PDB entry 2R6A | X-ray diffraction, 2.90 A resolution | chains A and C of the 3 polymer chains in the assembly

[Chain A]
Molecule: Replicative helicase
Source organism: Geobacillus stearothermophilus
UniProtKB: Q9X4C9 (Q9X4C9_BACST); residue numbers follow UniProt; this construct covers 1-454
Chain sequence (454 residues; each row starts with the number of its first residue):
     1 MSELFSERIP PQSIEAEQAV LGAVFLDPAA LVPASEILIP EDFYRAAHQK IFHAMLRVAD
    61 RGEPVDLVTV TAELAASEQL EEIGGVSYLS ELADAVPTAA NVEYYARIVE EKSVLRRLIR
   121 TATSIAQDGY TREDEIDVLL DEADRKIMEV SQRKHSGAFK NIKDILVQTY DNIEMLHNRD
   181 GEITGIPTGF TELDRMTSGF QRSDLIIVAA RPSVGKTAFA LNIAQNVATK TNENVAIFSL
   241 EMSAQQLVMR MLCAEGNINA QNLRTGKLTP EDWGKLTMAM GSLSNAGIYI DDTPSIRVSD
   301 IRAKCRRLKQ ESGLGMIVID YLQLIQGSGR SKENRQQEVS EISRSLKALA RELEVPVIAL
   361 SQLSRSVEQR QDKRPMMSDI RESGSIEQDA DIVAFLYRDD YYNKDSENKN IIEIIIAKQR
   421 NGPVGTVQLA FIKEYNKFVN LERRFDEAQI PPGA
Not modelled in the structure: 1-7, 331-334, 371-373, 402-408, 442-454
UniProt features mapped onto this chain:
  - region: Lys163 to Leu176 (Linker helix)
  - active site: Glu241 (Nucleophile)
  - binding site (ATP): Ser213, Gly215, Lys216, Thr217, Ala218, Arg250, Gln362, Lys418, Gln419, Arg420
  - binding site (ssDNA): Arg381, Glu382, Gly384
  - site: Gln362 (Gamma-phosphate sensor)
  - mutagenesis: Lys216 (K216A: Loss of helicase activity, reduced ATPase activity, still forms homohexamers, ATPase not activated by DnaG primase, still interacts with DnaG, almost complete loss of ssDNA-binding), Thr217 (T217A: Loss of helicase and ATPase activity, still interacts with DnaG, complete loss of ssDNA-binding. No longer forms a complex with DNA clamp loader subunit tau), Glu241 (E241A: Loss of helicase activity, reduced ATPase activity, ATPase partially activated by DnaG primase, 4-fold decreased ssDNA-binding), Asp320 (D320A/N: Loss of helicase and ATPase activity, still interacts with DnaG, 4- to 15-fold decreased ssDNA-binding), Gln362 (Q362A: Partial loss of helicase and ATPase activities, ATPase and helicase partially activated by DnaG primase, wild-type ss- and dsDNA binding ...)

[Chain C]
Molecule: DnaG Primase, Helicase Binding Domain
Source organism: Geobacillus stearothermophilus
Notes: EC 2.7.7.-; fragment: Helicase Binding Domain
UniProtKB: Q9X4D0 (PRIM_BACST); numbering as in UniProt (aligned over 455-597)
Chain sequence (143 residues; each row starts with the number of its first residue):
   455 KLLPAFQNAE RLLLAHMMRS RDVALVVQER IGGRFNIEEH RALAAYIYAF YEEGHEADPG
   515 ALISRIPGEL QPLASELSLL LIADDVSEQE LEDYIRHVLN RPKWLMLKVK EQEKTEAERR
   575 KDFLTAARIA KEMIEMKKML SSS
Not modelled in the structure: 596-597
Construct notes: conflict Glu530 (Asp in Q9X4D0), Leu531 (Val in Q9X4D0)
Modified / non-standard residues: Mse471, Mse472, Mse560, Mse587, Mse590, Mse593 (selenomethionine; parent Met)

[Chain A / chain C interface]
Residue-residue contacts (25; chain A residue first):
  Leu26(A) - Ile588(C)  hydrophobic
  Leu26(A) - Lys592(C)  hydrogen bond (backbone-side chain)
  Asp66(A) - Lys585(C)  salt bridge
  Leu67(A) - Ala581(C)
  Leu67(A) - Ala584(C)  hydrophobic
  Leu67(A) - Ile588(C)  hydrophobic
  Val68(A) - Ala581(C)  hydrophobic
  Val68(A) - Arg582(C)
  Val68(A) - Lys585(C)
  Thr71(A) - Phe577(C)
  Thr71(A) - Ala581(C)
  Ala72(A) - Leu578(C)  hydrophobic
  Leu80(A) - Phe577(C)  hydrophobic
  Gly85(A) - Glu572(C)
  Val86(A) - Glu572(C)  hydrogen bond (backbone-side chain)
  Val86(A) - Phe577(C)
  Val86(A) - Ala580(C)
  Val86(A) - Ala581(C)  hydrophobic
  Ser87(A) - Lys568(C)  hydrogen bond
  Ser87(A) - Thr569(C)
  Ser87(A) - Glu572(C)  hydrogen bond (backbone-side chain)
  Ser90(A) - Lys568(C)
  Ser90(A) - Ala584(C)
  Ala93(A) - Ile588(C)  hydrophobic
  Asp94(A) - Lys591(C)  salt bridge
Also at the interface, not in a pair above, chain A (16 interface residues in all): Phe25, Glu81, Gly84
Also at the interface, not in a pair above, chain C (16 interface residues in all): Glu565, Lys575, Mse587

[Overview]
Chain A and chain C each contribute 16 residues to their interface; the contacts include 4 hydrogen bonds and
2 salt bridges. Polar pairs include Asp66(A)-Lys585(C), Asp94(A)-Lys591(C) and Leu26(A)-Lys592(C).
Chain A is Replicative helicase and chain C is DnaG Primase, Helicase Binding Domain, both from Geobacillus
stearothermophilus; the structure, Crystal Form BH1, was determined by X-ray diffraction, deposited together
with 2R6C, 2R6D and 2R6E.
